6KWK - chains A and B of the 3 polymer chains in the assembly; structure by X-ray diffraction, 2.50 A resolution.

# Chain A
Protein: MHC class I antigen
From: Sus scrofa
UniProtKB: A0A0F6N4U7 (A0A0F6N4U7_PIG); residues 1-275 here correspond to UniProt positions 22-296 (UniProt number = residue number + 21)
Sequence (275 residues; numbered 1 to 275; the number before each row is that of its first residue):
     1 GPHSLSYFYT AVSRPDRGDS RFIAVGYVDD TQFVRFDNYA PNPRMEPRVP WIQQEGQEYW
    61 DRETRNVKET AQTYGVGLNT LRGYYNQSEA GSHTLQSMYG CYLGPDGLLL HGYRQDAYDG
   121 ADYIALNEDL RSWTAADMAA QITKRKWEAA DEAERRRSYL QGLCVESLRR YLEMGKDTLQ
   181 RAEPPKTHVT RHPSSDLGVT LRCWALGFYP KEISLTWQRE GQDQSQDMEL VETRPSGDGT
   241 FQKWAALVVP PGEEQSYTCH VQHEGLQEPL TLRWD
Cystine bridges: Cys-101/Cys-164, Cys-203/Cys-259
Reported in the primary citation:
  - mutagenesis - R156A (Tm = 43.4 degC): decreased stability with peptide
  - mutagenesis - R156A (Tm = 42.5 degC): decreased stability in response to NW9
  - mutagenesis - Y99F: abolished binding to NW9

# Chain B
Protein: Beta-2-microglobulin
From: Sus scrofa
UniProtKB: Q07717 (B2MG_PIG); residues 3-100 here correspond to UniProt positions 21-118 (UniProt number = residue number + 18)
Sequence (99 residues; each row starts with the number of its first residue):
     2 FVARPPKVQV YSRHPAENGK PNYLNCYVSG FHPPQIEIDL LKNGEKMNAE QSDLSFSKDW
    62 SFYLLVHTEF TPNAVDQYSC RVKHVTLDKP KIVKWDRDH
Cystine bridges: Cys-27/Cys-81
Differences from the reference sequence: expression tag (2)

# Chain A / chain B interface
Pairs across the interface - 57 pairs, chain A then chain B:
  Phe-8(A) / Phe-57(B)  hydrophobic
  Tyr-9(A) / Phe-57(B)
  Thr-10(A) / Phe-57(B)
  Thr-10(A) / Phe-63(B)
  Val-12(A) / Pro-35(B)  hydrophobic
  Ile-23(A) / Leu-55(B)
  Val-25(A) / Asp-54(B)
  Val-25(A) / Leu-55(B)
  Val-25(A) / Ser-56(B)
  Tyr-27(A) / Ser-56(B)
  Tyr-27(A) / Tyr-64(B)  hydrogen bond
  Gln-32(A) / Asp-54(B)  hydrogen bond
  Arg-35(A) / Asp-54(B)  salt bridge
  Arg-48(A) / Asp-54(B)  salt bridge
  Thr-94(A) / His-33(B)
  Gln-96(A) / His-33(B)  hydrogen bond
  Gln-96(A) / Phe-57(B)
  Gln-96(A) / Trp-61(B)  hydrogen bond (side chain-backbone)
  Gln-96(A) / Phe-63(B)
  Ser-97(A) / Phe-57(B)
  Met-98(A) / Lys-59(B)
  Met-98(A) / Trp-61(B)  hydrophobic
  Gln-115(A) / Trp-61(B)
  Asp-116(A) / Trp-61(B)
  Ala-117(A) / Trp-61(B)  hydrophobic
  Asp-119(A) / Phe-2(B)
  Asp-119(A) / Val-3(B)
  Asp-119(A) / His-33(B)
  Gly-120(A) / Val-3(B)
  Gly-120(A) / His-33(B)
  Gly-120(A) / Trp-61(B)
  Asp-122(A) / Trp-61(B)  hydrogen bond
  His-192(A) / Asp-99(B)  salt bridge
  Arg-202(A) / Asp-99(B)
  Arg-202(A) / His-100(B)
  Trp-204(A) / Asp-99(B)
  Trp-204(A) / His-100(B)
  Leu-206(A) / Pro-16(B)  hydrophobic
  Val-231(A) / Gln-10(B)
  Glu-232(A) / Gln-10(B)  hydrogen bond (backbone-side chain)
  Glu-232(A) / Tyr-28(B)  hydrogen bond
  Glu-232(A) / Ser-30(B)  hydrogen bond
  Arg-234(A) / Gln-10(B)  hydrogen bond
  Arg-234(A) / Tyr-12(B)
  Arg-234(A) / Tyr-28(B)
  Arg-234(A) / His-100(B)  hydrogen bond
  Pro-235(A) / Tyr-12(B)  hydrogen bond (backbone-side chain)
  Pro-235(A) / Tyr-28(B)
  Ser-236(A) / Arg-14(B)  hydrogen bond (backbone-side chain)
  Ser-236(A) / Asn-26(B)  hydrogen bond (backbone-side chain)
  Gly-237(A) / Arg-14(B)  hydrogen bond (backbone-side chain)
  Gly-237(A) / Leu-66(B)
  Asp-238(A) / His-15(B)
  Gln-242(A) / Tyr-12(B)
  Gln-242(A) / Ser-13(B)  hydrogen bond (side chain-backbone)
  Gln-242(A) / Arg-14(B)  hydrogen bond (side chain-backbone)
  Trp-244(A) / His-100(B)
Also at the interface, not in a pair above, chain A (36 interface residues in all): Arg-14, Arg-21, Thr-233
Also at the interface, not in a pair above, chain B (28 interface residues in all): Lys-8, Pro-34, Gln-36, Gln-52

# Summary
36 residues of chain A and 28 residues of chain B are in contact, with 16 hydrogen bonds and 3 salt bridges.
Polar pairs include Arg-35(A)/Asp-54(B), Arg-48(A)/Asp-54(B) and His-192(A)/Asp-99(B). The paper reports that
R156A of chain A reduces stability with peptide; R156A of chain A reduces stability in response to NW9.
Chain A is MHC class I antigen and chain B is Beta-2-microglobulin, both from Sus scrofa; the structure,
Crystal structure of pSLA-1*0401 complex with FMDV-derived epitope MTAHITVPY, was determined by X-ray
diffraction, deposited together with 6KWL, 6KWN and 6KWO.
